PDB entry 7O2R | X-ray diffraction, 2.30 A resolution | chain A

== Chain A ==
Molecule: Histone deacetylase 6
Organism: Danio rerio
UniProtKB: F8W4B7 (F8W4B7_DANRE); numbering as in UniProt (aligned over 440-798)
Amino-acid sequence (365 residues; numbered 434 to 798; the number before each row is that of its first residue):
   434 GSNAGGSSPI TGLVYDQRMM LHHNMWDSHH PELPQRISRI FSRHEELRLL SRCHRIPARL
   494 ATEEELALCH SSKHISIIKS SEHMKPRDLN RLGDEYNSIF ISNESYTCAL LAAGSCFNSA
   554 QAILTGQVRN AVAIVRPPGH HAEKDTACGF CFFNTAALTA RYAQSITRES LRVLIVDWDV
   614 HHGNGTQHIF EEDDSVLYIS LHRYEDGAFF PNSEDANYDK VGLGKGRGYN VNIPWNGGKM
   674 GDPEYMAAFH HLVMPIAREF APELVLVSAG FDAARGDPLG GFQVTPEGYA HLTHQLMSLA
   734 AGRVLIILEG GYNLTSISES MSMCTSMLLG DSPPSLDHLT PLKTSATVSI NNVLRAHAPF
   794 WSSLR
Not modelled in the structure: 434-441
Sequence notes: cloning artifact (434-439)
Ion coordination: K+ site 1: D610, D612, H614, S633, L634; Zn2+: D612, H614, D705 (together with V05); K+ site 2: F623, D626, V629, Y662
Small-molecule neighbours: V05 (3,5-bis(fluoranyl)-N-oxidanyl-4-[(5-pyrimidin-2-yl-1,2,3,4-tetrazol-2-yl)methyl]benzamide): H463, P464, S531, H574, G582, F583, D612, H614, F643, D705, L712, G743, G744, Y745

== Summary ==
Chain A binds compound V05. D610, D612, H614, S633 and L634 coordinate K+ site 1. D612, H614 and D705
coordinate Zn2+.
Chain A is Histone deacetylase 6 (Danio rerio); the structure, Crystal structure of Danio rerio histone
deacetylase 6 catalytic domain 2 in complex with ITF3985, was determined by X-ray diffraction (same
publication as 7O2P).
